PDB entry 8A9T | X-ray diffraction, 2.30 A resolution | chains D and E of the 6 polymer chains in the assembly

Chain D:
Protein: Tubulin beta-2B chain
Organism: Bos taurus
UniProt: Q6B856 (TBB2B_BOVIN); the author numbering skips numbers that UniProt does not, so the offset changes along the chain: 1-42 = UniProt 1-42; 45-360 = UniProt 43-358; 369-455 = UniProt 359-445
Sequence (445 residues; numbered 1 to 455; 10 numbers in that range are skipped by the numbering (no residue carries them; nothing is unmodelled there); the number before each row is that of its first residue):
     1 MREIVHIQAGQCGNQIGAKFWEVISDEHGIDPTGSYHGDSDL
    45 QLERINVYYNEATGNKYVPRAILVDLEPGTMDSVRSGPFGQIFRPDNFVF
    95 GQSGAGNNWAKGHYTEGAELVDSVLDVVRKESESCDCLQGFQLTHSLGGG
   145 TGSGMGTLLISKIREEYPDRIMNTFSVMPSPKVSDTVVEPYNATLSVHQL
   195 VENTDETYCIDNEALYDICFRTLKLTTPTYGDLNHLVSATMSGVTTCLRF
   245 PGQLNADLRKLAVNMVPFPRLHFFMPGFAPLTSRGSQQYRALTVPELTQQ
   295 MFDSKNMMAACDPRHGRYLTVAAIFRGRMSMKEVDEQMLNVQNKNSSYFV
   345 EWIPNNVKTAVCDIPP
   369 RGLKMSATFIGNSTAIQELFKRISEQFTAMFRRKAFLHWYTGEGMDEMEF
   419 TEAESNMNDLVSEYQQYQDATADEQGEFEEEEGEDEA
Disordered / not traced: 281-285, 441-455
Metal / ion sites: Mg2+: Gln-11 (together with GDP)
Small-molecule neighbours: GDP (guanosine-5'-diphosphate): Gly-10, Gln-11, Cys-12, Gln-15, Ile-16, Glu-71, Ala-99, Asn-101, Ser-140, Gly-142, Gly-143, Gly-144, Thr-145, Gly-146, Ser-147, Val-171, Pro-173, Val-177, Ser-178, Glu-183, Asn-206, Leu-209, Tyr-224, Leu-227, Asn-228
Curated features (UniProtKB/Swiss-Prot):
  - motif: Met-1 to Ile-4 (MREI motif)
  - binding site (GTP): Gln-11, Glu-71, Ser-140, Gly-144, Thr-145, Gly-146, Asn-206, Asn-228
  - binding site (Mg(2+)): Glu-71
  - modified residue: Ser-40 (Phosphoserine), Thr-57 (Phosphothreonine), Lys-60 (N6-acetyllysine), Ser-174 (Phosphoserine), Thr-287 (Phosphothreonine), Thr-292 (Phosphothreonine), Arg-320 (Omega-N-methylarginine), Glu-448 (5-glutamyl polyglutamate)
  - cross-link (Glycyl lysine isopeptide (Lys-Gly)): Lys-60 (interchain with G-Cter in ubiquitin), Lys-326 (interchain with G-Cter in ubiquitin)

Chain E:
Protein: Stathmin-4
Organism: Rattus norvegicus
UniProt: P63043 (STMN4_RAT); residues 5-145 here correspond to UniProt positions 49-189 (UniProt number = residue number + 44)
Sequence (143 residues; row label = number of the first residue in the row):
     3 MADMEVIELNKCTSGQSFEVILKPPSFDGVPEFNASLPRRRDPSLEEIQK
    53 KLEAAEERRKYQEAELLKHLAEKREHEREVIQKAIEENNNFIKMAKEKLA
   103 QKMESNKENREAHLAAMLERLQEKDKHAEEVRKNKELKEEASR
Disordered / not traced: 3-5, 29-43, 143-145
Sequence notes: initiating methionine (3); expression tag (4)
Curated features (UniProtKB/Swiss-Prot):
  - modified residue: Ser-46 (Phosphoserine)

Chain D / chain E interface:
Residue-residue contacts (30):
  Tyr-108(D) / His-129(E)  hydrogen bond
  Tyr-108(D) / Ala-130(E)  hydrophobic
  Tyr-108(D) / Val-133(E)  hydrophobic
  Tyr-108(D) / Arg-134(E)  hydrogen bond (backbone-side chain)
  Thr-109(D) / Lys-137(E)
  Ala-112(D) / Arg-134(E)
  Ser-155(D) / Leu-123(E)
  Ser-155(D) / Lys-126(E)
  Lys-156(D) / Asp-127(E)  salt bridge
  Arg-158(D) / Leu-123(E)
  Glu-159(D) / Leu-120(E)
  Glu-159(D) / Leu-123(E)
  Glu-159(D) / Asp-127(E)
  Pro-162(D) / Leu-116(E)  hydrophobic
  Pro-162(D) / Met-119(E)
  Gln-193(D) / Lys-126(E)  hydrogen bond
  Asn-197(D) / Leu-123(E)
  Asn-197(D) / Lys-126(E)
  Thr-409(D) / Lys-140(E)  hydrogen bond (backbone-side chain)
  Gly-410(D) / Lys-137(E)
  Gly-410(D) / Lys-140(E)
  Glu-411(D) / Val-133(E)
  Glu-411(D) / Lys-137(E)  salt bridge
  Gly-412(D) / Val-133(E)
  Gly-412(D) / Asn-136(E)  hydrogen bond (backbone-side chain)
  Gly-412(D) / Lys-137(E)
  Gly-412(D) / Lys-140(E)
  Met-413(D) / Val-133(E)
  Asp-414(D) / Asn-136(E)  hydrogen bond
  Glu-417(D) / His-129(E)  salt bridge
Interface residues without a listed pair, chain D (18 interface residues in all): Asp-163
Interface residues without a listed pair, chain E (15 interface residues in all): Arg-112, Gln-124

In short:
18 residues of chain D and 15 residues of chain E are in contact; the contacts include 6 hydrogen bonds and 3
salt bridges. Among the polar pairs are Lys-156(D)/Asp-127(E), Glu-411(D)/Lys-137(E) and
Glu-417(D)/His-129(E). Bound to chain D: GDP.
Chain D is Tubulin beta-2B chain (Bos taurus) and chain E is Stathmin-4 (Rattus norvegicus); the structure,
Tubulin-[1,2]oxazoloisoindole-1 complex, was determined by X-ray diffraction (same publication as 8A9Z).
